1FYV - chain A; structure by X-ray diffraction, 2.90 A resolution.

Chain A:
Protein: Toll-like receptor 1
From: Homo sapiens
Notes: fragment: tir domain
UniProt: Q15399 (TLR1_HUMAN); residues 625-785 here = UniProt positions 625-785
Amino-acid sequence (161 residues; row label = number of the first residue in the row):
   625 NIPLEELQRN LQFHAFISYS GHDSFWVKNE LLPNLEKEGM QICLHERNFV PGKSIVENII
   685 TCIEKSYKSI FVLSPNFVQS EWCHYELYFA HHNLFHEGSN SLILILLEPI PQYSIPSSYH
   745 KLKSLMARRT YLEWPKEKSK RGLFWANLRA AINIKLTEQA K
Construct notes: modified residue (664, 750)
Modified residues: Mse664 (selenomethionine; parent Met); Mse750 (selenomethionine; parent Met)
Swiss-Prot annotation at these positions:
  - natural variant: V651 (V651A: Severe impairment of activity), H720 (H720P: Severe impairment of activity)
Cystine bridges: C667-C686

Overview:
Chain A is Toll-like receptor 1 (Homo sapiens); the structure, Crystal structure of the tir domain of human
TLR1, was determined by X-ray diffraction (same publication as 1FYW and 1FYX).
